PDB entry 5WLH | X-ray diffraction, 1.80 A resolution | chains A and B

Chain A:
Name: LbaCas13a H328A (C2c2)
Source organism: Lachnospiraceae bacterium NK4A179
Notes: engineered mutation(s): H328A
Sequence (1440 residues; row label = number of the first residue in the row; numbers below 1 keep their minus sign (Ser-2 is residue -2)):
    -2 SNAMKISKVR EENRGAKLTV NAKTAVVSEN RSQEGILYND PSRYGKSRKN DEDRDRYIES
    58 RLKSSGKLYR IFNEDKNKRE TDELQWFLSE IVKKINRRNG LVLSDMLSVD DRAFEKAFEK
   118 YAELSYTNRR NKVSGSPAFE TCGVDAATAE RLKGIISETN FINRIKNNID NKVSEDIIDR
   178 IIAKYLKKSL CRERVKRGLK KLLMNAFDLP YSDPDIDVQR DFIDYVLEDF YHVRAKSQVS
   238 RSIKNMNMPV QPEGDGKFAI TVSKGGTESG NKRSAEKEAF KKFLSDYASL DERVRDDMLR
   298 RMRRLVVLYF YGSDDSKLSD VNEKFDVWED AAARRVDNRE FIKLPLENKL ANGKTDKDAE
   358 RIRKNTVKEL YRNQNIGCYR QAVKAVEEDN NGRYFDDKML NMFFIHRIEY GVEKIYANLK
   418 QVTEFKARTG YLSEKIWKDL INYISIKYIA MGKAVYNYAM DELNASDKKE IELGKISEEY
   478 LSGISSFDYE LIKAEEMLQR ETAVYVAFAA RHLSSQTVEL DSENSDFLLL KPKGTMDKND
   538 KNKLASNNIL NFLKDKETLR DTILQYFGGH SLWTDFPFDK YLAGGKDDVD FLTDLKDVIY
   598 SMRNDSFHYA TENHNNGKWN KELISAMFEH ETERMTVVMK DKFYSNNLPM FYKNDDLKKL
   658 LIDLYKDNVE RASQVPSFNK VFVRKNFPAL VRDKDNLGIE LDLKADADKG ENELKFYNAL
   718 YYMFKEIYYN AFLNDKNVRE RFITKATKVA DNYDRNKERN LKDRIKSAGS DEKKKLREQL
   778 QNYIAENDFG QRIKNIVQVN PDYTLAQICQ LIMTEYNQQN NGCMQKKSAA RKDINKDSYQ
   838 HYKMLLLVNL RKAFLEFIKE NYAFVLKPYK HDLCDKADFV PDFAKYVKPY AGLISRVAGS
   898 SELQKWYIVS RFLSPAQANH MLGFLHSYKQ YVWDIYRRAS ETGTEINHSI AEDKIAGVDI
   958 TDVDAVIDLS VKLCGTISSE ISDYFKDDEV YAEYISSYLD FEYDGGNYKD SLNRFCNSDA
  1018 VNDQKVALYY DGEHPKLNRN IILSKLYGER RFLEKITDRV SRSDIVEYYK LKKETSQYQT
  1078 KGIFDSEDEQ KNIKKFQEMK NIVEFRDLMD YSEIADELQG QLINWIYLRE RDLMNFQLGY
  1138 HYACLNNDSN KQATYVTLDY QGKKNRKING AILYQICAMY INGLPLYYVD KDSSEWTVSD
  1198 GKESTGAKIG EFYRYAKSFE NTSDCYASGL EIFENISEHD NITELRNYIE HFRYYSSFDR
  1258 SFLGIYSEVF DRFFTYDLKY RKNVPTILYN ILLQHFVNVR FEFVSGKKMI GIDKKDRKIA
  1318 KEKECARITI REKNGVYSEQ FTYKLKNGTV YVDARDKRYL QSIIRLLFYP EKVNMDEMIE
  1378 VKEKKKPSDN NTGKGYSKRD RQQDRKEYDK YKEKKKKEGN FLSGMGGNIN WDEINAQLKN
Disordered / not traced: -2 to 13, 72-77, 347-351, 609-610, 701-702, 744-781, 812-819, 827-838, 1312-1314, 1379-1437
What the authors report for this chain:
  - binding site for pre-crRNA (chain B): Trp325, Lys435, Asn1232, Lys1305, Lys1320
  - contacts within the chain: Asp1268-Lys1305, Glu1235-Lys1305
  - catalytic residues: Lys1305 (proposed by the authors, not directly observed)
  - catalytic residues: Trp325, Asn1232

Chain B:
Molecule: pre-crRNA
Sequence (54 nucleotides; numbered -30 to 24; 1 number in that range is skipped by the numbering (no residue carries it; nothing is unmodelled there); the number before each row is that of its first residue; numbers below 1 keep their minus sign (A-30 is residue -30)):
   -30 AGAAGAUAGC CCAAGAAAGA GGGCAAUAAC
     1 CAGAUAUAGC CUGGUGGUUC AGGC
Disordered / not traced: -30, 15-24

Interface between chain A and chain B:
Contacting residue pairs (203):
  Lys14(A) - G-8(B)  phosphate contact
  Leu15(A) - G-9(B)  sugar contact
  Leu15(A) - G-8(B)  phosphate contact
  Thr16(A) - G-8(B)  hydrogen bond to the phosphate
  Thr21(A) - G-8(B)  hydrogen bond to the sugar
  Thr21(A) - C-7(B)  sugar contact
  Thr21(A) - A-5(B)  hydrogen bond to the base
  Ala22(A) - A-5(B)  base contact
  Val23(A) - A-5(B)  base contact
  Arg127(A) - A-17(B)  phosphate contact
  Arg127(A) - G-16(B)  salt bridge to the phosphate
  Lys129(A) - A-14(B)  hydrogen bond to the base
  Arg189(A) - A-11(B)  salt bridge to the phosphate
  Arg189(A) - G-10(B)  salt bridge to the phosphate
  Tyr222(A) - G-10(B)  phosphate contact
  Arg231(A) - A-11(B)  salt bridge to the phosphate
  Ala232(A) - G-10(B)  sugar contact
  Gln235(A) - A-18(B)  sugar contact
  Gln235(A) - A-17(B)  sugar contact
  Val236(A) - G-10(B)  sugar contact
  Val236(A) - G-9(B)  sugar contact
  Arg238(A) - A-18(B)  hydrogen bond to the phosphate
  Arg238(A) - A-17(B)  salt bridge to the phosphate
  Ser239(A) - C-19(B)  hydrogen bond to the sugar
  Ser239(A) - A-18(B)  sugar contact
  Ser239(A) - G-10(B)  hydrogen bond to the base
  Ile240(A) - G-9(B)  sugar contact
  Asn242(A) - C-19(B)  sugar contact
  Met243(A) - C-19(B)  sugar contact
  Met243(A) - G-9(B)  base contact
  Met243(A) - G-8(B)  hydrogen bond to the sugar
  Asn244(A) - C-20(B)  hydrogen bond to the sugar
  Met245(A) - A-5(B)  base contact
  Ser260(A) - C-19(B)  phosphate contact
  Ser260(A) - A-18(B)  hydrogen bond to the phosphate
  Thr264(A) - A-17(B)  hydrogen bond to the phosphate
  Ser266(A) - A-17(B)  phosphate contact
  Ser266(A) - G-16(B)  hydrogen bond to the phosphate
  Gly267(A) - A-17(B)  phosphate contact
  Arg270(A) - A-18(B)  salt bridge to the phosphate
  Arg270(A) - A-17(B)  salt bridge to the phosphate
  Arg270(A) - G-16(B)  hydrogen bond to the base
  Lys274(A) - C-19(B)  salt bridge to the phosphate
  Trp325(A) - G-29(B)  stacking on the base
  Arg332(A) - A-28(B)  hydrogen bond to the base
  Arg369(A) - A-13(B)  base contact
  Arg369(A) - G-12(B)  hydrogen bond to the base
  Arg369(A) - A-11(B)  base contact
  Ile373(A) - A-13(B)  base contact
  Tyr376(A) - A-15(B)  base contact
  Arg377(A) - A-15(B)  hydrogen bond to the base
  Arg377(A) - A-14(B)  sugar contact
  Arg377(A) - A-13(B)  salt bridge to the phosphate
  His403(A) - G-16(B)  base contact
  His403(A) - A-15(B)  base contact
  Arg404(A) - C-21(B)  salt bridge to the phosphate
  Arg404(A) - C-20(B)  salt bridge to the phosphate
  Glu406(A) - G-16(B)  base contact
  Glu406(A) - A-15(B)  hydrogen bond to the base
  Glu406(A) - A-13(B)  base contact
  Tyr407(A) - C-21(B)  hydrogen bond to the phosphate
  Glu410(A) - A-13(B)  base contact
  Glu410(A) - G-12(B)  hydrogen bond to the base
  Lys411(A) - G-22(B)  phosphate contact
  Lys411(A) - C-21(B)  salt bridge to the phosphate
  Asn415(A) - U-24(B)  phosphate contact
  Asn415(A) - A-23(B)  hydrogen bond to the phosphate
  Lys417(A) - U-24(B)  base contact
  Lys417(A) - A-23(B)  salt bridge to the phosphate
  Phe422(A) - G-26(B)  stacking on the base
  Phe422(A) - A-25(B)  phosphate contact
  Lys423(A) - A-25(B)  salt bridge to the phosphate
  Lys432(A) - G-26(B)  salt bridge to the phosphate
  Lys435(A) - A-28(B)  salt bridge to the phosphate
  Lys435(A) - A-27(B)  salt bridge to the phosphate
  Tyr440(A) - C-21(B)  phosphate contact
  Tyr440(A) - C-20(B)  hydrogen bond to the phosphate
  Ile443(A) - C-21(B)  sugar contact
  Lys444(A) - C-21(B)  phosphate contact
  Lys444(A) - C-20(B)  salt bridge to the phosphate
  Lys450(A) - A-5(B)  phosphate contact
  Lys450(A) - U-4(B)  salt bridge to the phosphate
  Ser483(A) - A-5(B)  base contact
  Tyr486(A) - A-5(B)  phosphate contact
  Tyr486(A) - U-4(B)  phosphate contact
  Glu487(A) - A-6(B)  hydrogen bond to the sugar
  Glu487(A) - A-5(B)  sugar contact
  Lys490(A) - A-6(B)  phosphate contact
  Lys490(A) - A-5(B)  salt bridge to the phosphate
  Lys490(A) - U-4(B)  hydrogen bond to the sugar
  Lys490(A) - A-3(B)  salt bridge to the phosphate
  Met494(A) - A-2(B)  phosphate contact
  Arg497(A) - A-3(B)  sugar contact
  Lys639(A) - U5(B)  phosphate contact
  Lys639(A) - A6(B)  salt bridge to the phosphate
  Ser642(A) - U7(B)  hydrogen bond to the base
  Asn643(A) - U7(B)  base contact
  Asn644(A) - U7(B)  base contact
  Arg668(A) - A4(B)  salt bridge to the phosphate
  Arg668(A) - U5(B)  salt bridge to the phosphate
  Gln671(A) - C1(B)  hydrogen bond to the base
  Gln671(A) - A2(B)  hydrogen bond to the sugar
  Val672(A) - G3(B)  sugar contact
  Pro673(A) - G3(B)  phosphate contact
  Ser674(A) - G3(B)  hydrogen bond to the phosphate
  Ser674(A) - A4(B)  phosphate contact
  Asn676(A) - A4(B)  hydrogen bond to the sugar
  Lys677(A) - G3(B)  salt bridge to the phosphate
  Val680(A) - C11(B)  phosphate contact
  Val680(A) - U12(B)  phosphate contact
  Arg681(A) - A8(B)  sugar contact
  Arg681(A) - G9(B)  phosphate contact
  Asn683(A) - U12(B)  hydrogen bond to the phosphate
  Leu711(A) - A8(B)  base contact
  Asn715(A) - U7(B)  hydrogen bond to the phosphate
  Asn715(A) - A8(B)  hydrogen bond to the phosphate
  Tyr719(A) - A6(B)  phosphate contact
  Lys722(A) - A4(B)  sugar contact
  Lys722(A) - U5(B)  salt bridge to the phosphate
  Lys722(A) - A6(B)  salt bridge to the phosphate
  Tyr726(A) - A4(B)  hydrogen bond to the phosphate
  Cys820(A) - C-1(B)  hydrogen bond to the sugar
  Met821(A) - A-23(B)  base contact
  Met821(A) - A-3(B)  base contact
  Met821(A) - A-2(B)  hydrogen bond to the sugar
  Met821(A) - C-1(B)  sugar contact
  Gln822(A) - U-24(B)  hydrogen bond to the base
  Lys823(A) - C-1(B)  salt bridge to the phosphate
  Lys823(A) - C1(B)  salt bridge to the phosphate
  Lys840(A) - A2(B)  salt bridge to the phosphate
  Lys840(A) - G13(B)  base contact
  Met841(A) - G13(B)  base contact
  Pro912(A) - U5(B)  base contact
  Ala913(A) - U5(B)  base contact
  Asn916(A) - A4(B)  sugar contact
  Asn916(A) - U5(B)  base contact
  Gln927(A) - A-6(B)  hydrogen bond to the base
  Tyr928(A) - A-6(B)  stacking on the base
  Asp931(A) - A-6(B)  base contact
  Arg935(A) - A-6(B)  base contact
  Val968(A) - U5(B)  sugar contact
  Gly972(A) - A6(B)  hydrogen bond to the base
  Thr973(A) - A6(B)  base contact
  Arg1036(A) - A6(B)  hydrogen bond to the sugar
  Gln1076(A) - A8(B)  base contact
  Ile1090(A) - A8(B)  base contact
  Phe1093(A) - A8(B)  base contact
  Gln1094(A) - A8(B)  hydrogen bond to the sugar
  Gln1094(A) - G9(B)  sugar contact
  Lys1097(A) - A8(B)  salt bridge to the phosphate
  Asn1098(A) - G9(B)  hydrogen bond to the sugar
  Arg1103(A) - U7(B)  salt bridge to the phosphate
  Arg1103(A) - A8(B)  salt bridge to the phosphate
  Arg1103(A) - G9(B)  base contact
  Leu1125(A) - A-3(B)  phosphate contact
  Arg1128(A) - A-3(B)  salt bridge to the phosphate
  Glu1228(A) - G-29(B)  hydrogen bond to the base
  Glu1231(A) - G-29(B)  hydrogen bond to the base
  Asn1232(A) - G-29(B)  hydrogen bond to the sugar
  Ile1233(A) - G-29(B)  hydrogen bond to the base
  Phe1267(A) - A-27(B)  sugar contact
  Phe1267(A) - G-26(B)  phosphate contact
  Phe1267(A) - A-25(B)  sugar contact
  Asp1268(A) - A-28(B)  hydrogen bond to the sugar
  Asp1268(A) - A-27(B)  sugar contact
  Lys1276(A) - G-22(B)  sugar contact
  Lys1276(A) - U-4(B)  base contact
  Tyr1277(A) - U-4(B)  phosphate contact
  Tyr1277(A) - A-3(B)  hydrogen bond to the phosphate
  Arg1278(A) - A-27(B)  phosphate contact
  Arg1278(A) - G-26(B)  salt bridge to the phosphate
  Lys1279(A) - A-25(B)  hydrogen bond to the sugar
  Lys1279(A) - U-24(B)  salt bridge to the phosphate
  Lys1279(A) - A-23(B)  hydrogen bond to the phosphate
  Lys1279(A) - G-22(B)  salt bridge to the phosphate
  Asn1280(A) - A-2(B)  hydrogen bond to the sugar
  Pro1282(A) - A-25(B)  base contact
  Thr1283(A) - A-25(B)  base contact
  Thr1283(A) - U-24(B)  sugar contact
  Ile1284(A) - A-2(B)  sugar contact
  Asn1287(A) - A-2(B)  phosphate contact
  Asn1287(A) - C-1(B)  hydrogen bond to the phosphate
  Phe1293(A) - C10(B)  sugar contact
  Phe1293(A) - C11(B)  base contact
  Phe1298(A) - A-25(B)  base contact
  Phe1300(A) - G-26(B)  sugar contact
  Phe1300(A) - A-25(B)  base contact
  Ser1302(A) - A-28(B)  hydrogen bond to the base
  Ser1302(A) - A-27(B)  base contact
  Lys1305(A) - A-28(B)  hydrogen bond to the sugar
  Lys1320(A) - A-28(B)  hydrogen bond to the sugar
  Glu1321(A) - A-28(B)  hydrogen bond to the base
  Cys1322(A) - A-28(B)  hydrogen bond to the base
  Ala1323(A) - A-28(B)  hydrogen bond to the base
  Ala1323(A) - A-27(B)  sugar contact
  Phe1338(A) - C10(B)  phosphate contact
  Phe1338(A) - C11(B)  base contact
  Thr1339(A) - C11(B)  hydrogen bond to the sugar
  Thr1339(A) - U12(B)  sugar contact
  Tyr1340(A) - C11(B)  sugar contact
  Lys1341(A) - U12(B)  hydrogen bond to the phosphate
  Lys1341(A) - G13(B)  salt bridge to the phosphate
  Arg1352(A) - C10(B)  salt bridge to the phosphate
Interface residues without a listed pair, chain A (154 interface residues in all): Lys20, Ser131, Ser186, Pro246, Thr258, Gly262, Lys269, Ala329, Tyr413, Tyr428, Asp436, Ile438, Phe675, Lys682, Glu723, Met810, Ser924, Thr1072, Lys1091, Asp1274, Leu1275, Gln1291, Val1301, Gln1337, Ala1351

Summary:
The interface between chain A and chain B involves 154 residues on one side and 42 on the other; the contacts
include 58 hydrogen bonds, 39 salt bridges and 3 aromatic stacking contacts. Polar contacts include
Thr21(A)-A-5(B), Lys129(A)-A-14(B) and Ser239(A)-G-10(B). From the paper: catalytic residues Lys1305(A),
Trp325(A) and Asn1232(A); a binding site for pre-crRNA (chain B) at Trp325(A), Lys435(A) and Asn1232(A) among
others.
Here chain A is LbaCas13a H328A (C2c2) (Lachnospiraceae bacterium NK4A179) and chain B is pre-crRNA. Entry
5WLH (Crystal structure of LbaCas13a H328A (C2c2) bound to pre-crRNA (24-nt spacer)) was determined by X-ray
diffraction (same publication as 5W1H and 5W1I).
